PDB entry 4DTR | X-ray diffraction, 2.04 A resolution | chains A and T of the 3 polymer chains in the assembly

# Chain A
Protein: DNA polymerase
Organism: Enterobacteria phage RB69
Notes: EC 2.7.7.7
UniProt: Q38087 (DPOL_BPR69); residue numbers follow UniProt; this construct covers 1-903
Amino-acid sequence (903 residues; row label = number of the first residue in the row):
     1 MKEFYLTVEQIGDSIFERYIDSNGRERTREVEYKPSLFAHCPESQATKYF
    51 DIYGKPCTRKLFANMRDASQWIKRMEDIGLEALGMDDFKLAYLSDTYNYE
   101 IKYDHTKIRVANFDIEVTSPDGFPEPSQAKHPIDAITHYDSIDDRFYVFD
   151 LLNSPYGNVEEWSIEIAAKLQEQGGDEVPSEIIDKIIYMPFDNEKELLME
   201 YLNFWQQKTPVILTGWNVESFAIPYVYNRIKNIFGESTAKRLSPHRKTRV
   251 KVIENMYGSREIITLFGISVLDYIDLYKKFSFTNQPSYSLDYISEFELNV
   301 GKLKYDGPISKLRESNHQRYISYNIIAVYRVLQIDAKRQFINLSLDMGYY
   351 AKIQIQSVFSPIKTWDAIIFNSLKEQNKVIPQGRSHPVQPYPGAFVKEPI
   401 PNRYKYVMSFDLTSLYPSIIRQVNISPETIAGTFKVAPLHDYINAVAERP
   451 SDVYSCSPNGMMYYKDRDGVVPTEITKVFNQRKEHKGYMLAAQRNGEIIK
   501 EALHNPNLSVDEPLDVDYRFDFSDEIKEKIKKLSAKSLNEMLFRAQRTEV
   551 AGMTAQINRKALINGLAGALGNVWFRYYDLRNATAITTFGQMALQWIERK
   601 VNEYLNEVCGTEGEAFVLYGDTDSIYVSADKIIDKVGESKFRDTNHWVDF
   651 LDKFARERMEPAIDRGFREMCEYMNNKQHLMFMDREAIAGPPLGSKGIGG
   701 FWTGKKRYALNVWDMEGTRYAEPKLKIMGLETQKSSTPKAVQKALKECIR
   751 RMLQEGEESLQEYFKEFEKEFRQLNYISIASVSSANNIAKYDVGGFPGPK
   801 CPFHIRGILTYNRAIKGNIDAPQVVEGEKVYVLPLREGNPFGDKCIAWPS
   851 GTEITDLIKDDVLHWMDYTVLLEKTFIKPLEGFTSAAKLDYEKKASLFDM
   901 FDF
Unresolved in the structure: 902-903
Differences from the reference sequence: engineered mutation Ala222 (Asp in Q38087), Ala327 (Asp in Q38087), Ala561 (Leu in Q38087), Gly565 (Ser in Q38087), Ala567 (Tyr in Q38087)
Ion coordination: Ca2+ site 1 near Glu116 (its only coordinating residue here); Ca2+ site 2: Asp411, Leu412, Asp623 (together with 2'-deoxyadenosine 5'-triphosphate); Ca2+ site 3: Asp411, Asp623 (together with 2'-deoxyadenosine 5'-triphosphate); Ca2+ site 4: Asn505, Asn507, Lys531
Residues lining bound ligands: 2'-deoxyadenosine 5'-triphosphate (DTP): Asp411, Leu412, Thr413, Ser414, Leu415, Tyr416, Pro417, Arg482, Lys486, Lys560, Asn564, Thr622, Asp623
Curated features (UniProtKB/Swiss-Prot):
  - region: Thr248 to Thr264 (Beta hairpin), Lys705 to Tyr708 (Binding of DNA in B-conformation), Leu897 to Phe903 (Interaction with the polymerase clamp)
  - binding site (Mg(2+)): Asp114, Glu116, Asp411, Leu412, Asp623
  - binding site (substrate): Ser414 to Tyr416, Arg482, Lys560
  - site: Asp621 (Optimization of metal coordination by the polymerase active site), Lys706 (Optimization of metal coordination by the polymerase active site), Asp714 (Essential for viral replication)
  - mutagenesis: Leu415 (L415A/G: Decreases base selectivity by several hundred fold; L415G/F: Increased misinsertion, increased mismatch extension and inefficient proofreading; L415M: No effect on base selectivity), Asp621 (D621A: Drastic decrease in the efficiency of incorporation of dGMP), Lys706 (K706A: Almost complete loss of polymerase activity), Asp714 (D714A: Complete loss of viral replication)
Reported in the primary citation:
  - binding site for DNA template (chain T): Ile362, Asn572
  - conformationally variable residues: Ala567, Gly568
  - mutagenesis - L561A/S565G/Y567A: unchanged catalytic activity on correct dNTPs (citing earlier work)

# Chain T
Molecule: DNA template
Sequence (18 nucleotides; row label = number of the first residue in the row):
     1 TCGXGTAAGCAGTCCGCG
Modified / non-standard residues: 3DR (1',2'-dideoxyribofuranose-5'-phosphate) at position 4

# Interface between chain A and chain T
Residue-residue contacts - 45 pairs, chain A then chain T:
  Glu219(A) - DC2(T)  hydrogen bond to the base
  Ile253(A) - DC2(T)  phosphate contact
  Glu254(A) - DC2(T)  sugar contact
  Asn255(A) - DT1(T)  hydrogen bond to the phosphate
  Asn255(A) - DC2(T)  hydrogen bond to the phosphate
  Arg260(A) - DC2(T)  salt bridge to the phosphate
  Ile262(A) - DC2(T)  base contact
  Asp275(A) - DG3(T)  base contact
  Phe359(A) - DG3(T)  sugar contact
  Ser360(A) - DG3(T)  phosphate contact
  Ser360(A) - 3DR_4(T)  hydrogen bond to the phosphate
  Pro361(A) - DG3(T)  phosphate contact
  Pro361(A) - 3DR_4(T)  phosphate contact
  Ile362(A) - 3DR_4(T)  phosphate contact
  Tyr391(A) - DG5(T)  hydrogen bond to the phosphate
  Tyr391(A) - DT6(T)  sugar contact
  Pro392(A) - DT6(T)  phosphate contact
  Pro392(A) - DA7(T)  phosphate contact
  Gly393(A) - DT6(T)  hydrogen bond to the phosphate
  Gly393(A) - DA7(T)  hydrogen bond to the phosphate
  Ala394(A) - DA7(T)  sugar contact
  Val396(A) - DA7(T)  phosphate contact
  Val396(A) - DA8(T)  phosphate contact
  Gly565(A) - 3DR_4(T)  sugar contact
  Gly568(A) - DG5(T)  sugar contact
  Ala569(A) - 3DR_4(T)  sugar contact
  Asn572(A) - 3DR_4(T)  hydrogen bond to the phosphate
  Asn572(A) - DG5(T)  hydrogen bond to the phosphate
  Lys705(A) - DA8(T)  salt bridge to the phosphate
  Lys705(A) - DG9(T)  sugar contact
  Lys706(A) - DA7(T)  base contact
  Lys706(A) - DA8(T)  sugar contact
  Arg707(A) - DG9(T)  phosphate contact
  Arg707(A) - DC10(T)  salt bridge to the phosphate
  Ser784(A) - DT1(T)  base contact
  Asn786(A) - DT1(T)  hydrogen bond to the base
  Pro799(A) - DC14(T)  phosphate contact
  Lys800(A) - DT13(T)  phosphate contact
  Lys800(A) - DC14(T)  hydrogen bond to the phosphate
  Cys801(A) - DT13(T)  sugar contact
  Phe803(A) - DG12(T)  sugar contact
  Gly827(A) - DT1(T)  base contact
  Lys844(A) - DT13(T)  salt bridge to the phosphate
  Lys874(A) - DG12(T)  salt bridge to the phosphate
  Lys878(A) - DA11(T)  salt bridge to the phosphate
Other interface residues (no listed pair), chain A (39 interface residues in all): Lys363, Glu398, Gly571, Glu731, Lys734, Arg806

# In short
39 residues of chain A face 14 of chain T across their interface, with 11 hydrogen bonds and 6 salt bridges.
Polar contacts include Glu219(A)-DC2(T), Asn786(A)-DT1(T) and Asn255(A)-DT1(T). From the paper: a binding site
for DNA template (chain T) at Ile362(A) and Asn572(A); L561A/S565G/Y567A of chain A leave catalytic activity
on correct dNTPs unchanged.
Here chain A is DNA polymerase (Enterobacteria phage RB69) and chain T is DNA template. Entry 4DTR (RB69 DNA
Polymerase Ternary Complex with dATP Opposite an Abasic Site and ddC/dG as the Penultimate ...) was determined
by X-ray diffraction together with 4DTJ, 4DTM, 4DTN, 4DTO, 4DTP, 4DTS, 4DTU and 4DTX from the same study.
